Entry 8DBU (electron microscopy, 3.40 A resolution); this record covers chains Y and a of the 22 polymer chains in the assembly.

== Chain Y ==
Protein: ATP synthase subunit b
Source organism: Escherichia coli
UniProt: D6IFY0 (D6IFY0_ECOLX); residue numbers follow UniProt; this construct covers 1-156
Chain sequence (156 residues; each row starts with the number of its first residue):
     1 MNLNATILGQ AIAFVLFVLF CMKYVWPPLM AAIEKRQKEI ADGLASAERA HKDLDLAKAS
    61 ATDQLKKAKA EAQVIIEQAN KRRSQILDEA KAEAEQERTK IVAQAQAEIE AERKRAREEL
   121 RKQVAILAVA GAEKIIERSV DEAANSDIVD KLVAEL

== Chain a ==
Protein: ATP synthase subunit a
Source organism: Escherichia coli
UniProt: C3SL77 (C3SL77_ECOLX); residues 1-271 here = UniProt positions 1-271
Chain sequence (271 residues; each row starts with the number of its first residue):
     1 MASENMTPQD YIGHHLNNLQ LDLRTFSLVD PQNPPATFWT INIDSMFFSV VLGLLFLVLF
    61 RSVAKKATSG VPGKFQTAIE LVIGFVNGSV KDMYHGKSKL IAPLALTIFV WVFLMNLMDL
   121 LPIDLLPYIA EHVLGLPALR VVPSADVNVT LSMALGVFIL ILFYSIKMKG IGGFTKELTL
   181 QPFNHWAFIP VNLILEGVSL LSKPVSLGLR LFGNMYAGEL IFILIAGLLP WWSQWILNVP
   241 WAIFHILIIT LQAFIFMVLT IVYLSMASEE H
Disordered / not traced: 1-3, 270-271

== Chain Y / chain a interface ==
Residue-residue contacts (31; chain Y residue first):
  Met1(Y) - Met6(a)  hydrogen bond (backbone-backbone)
  Met1(Y) - Tyr11(a)  hydrophobic
  Met1(Y) - Gly227(a)
  Leu3(Y) - Met6(a)  hydrophobic
  Ala5(Y) - Trp231(a)
  Thr6(Y) - Ala226(a)
  Thr6(Y) - Gln234(a)
  Ile7(Y) - Asp124(a)
  Gly9(Y) - Trp235(a)
  Gln10(Y) - Tyr11(a)
  Gln10(Y) - Pro122(a)
  Gln10(Y) - Ile123(a)  hydrogen bond (side chain-backbone)
  Gln10(Y) - Asp124(a)  hydrogen bond
  Gln10(Y) - Ala226(a)
  Ala13(Y) - Trp235(a)  hydrophobic
  Ala13(Y) - Asn238(a)
  Ala13(Y) - Val239(a)
  Leu16(Y) - Trp235(a)  hydrophobic
  Phe20(Y) - Ile243(a)  hydrophobic
  Ile33(Y) - Lys74(a)
  Glu34(Y) - Lys74(a)
  Arg36(Y) - Thr77(a)
  Arg36(Y) - Leu81(a)
  Gln37(Y) - Pro72(a)  hydrogen bond (side chain-backbone)
  Gln37(Y) - Gly73(a)
  Gln37(Y) - Lys74(a)
  Gln37(Y) - Thr77(a)
  Ile40(Y) - Pro72(a)  hydrophobic
  Ile40(Y) - Glu80(a)
  Leu44(Y) - Gly70(a)
  Leu44(Y) - Val71(a)  hydrophobic
Interface residues without a listed pair, chain Y (20 interface residues in all): Ile12, Phe14, Phe17, Ala32
Interface residues without a listed pair, chain a (26 interface residues in all): Glu4, Pro8, Ala78, Tyr128, Ala242

== Summary ==
20 residues of chain Y and 26 residues of chain a are in contact, with 4 hydrogen bonds. Polar contacts
include Gln10(Y)-Ile123(a), Gln10(Y)-Asp124(a) and Gln37(Y)-Pro72(a).
Here chain Y is ATP synthase subunit b and chain a is ATP synthase subunit a, both from Escherichia coli.
Entry 8DBU (E. coli ATP synthase imaged in 10mM MgATP State2 "down" Fo classified) was determined by electron
microscopy, deposited together with 8DBP, 8DBQ, 8DBR, 8DBS, 8DBT, 8DBV and 8DBW.
